7PCZ - chain A; structure by X-ray diffraction, 1.35 A resolution.

== Chain A ==
Name: Green fluorescent protein
Organism: Aequorea victoria
UniProt: P42212 (GFP_AEQVI); aligned to UniProt positions 1-238 over residues 1-238
Chain sequence (236 residues; row label = number of the first residue in the row; note: 2 numbers in that range are skipped by the numbering (no residue carries them; nothing is unmodelled there)):
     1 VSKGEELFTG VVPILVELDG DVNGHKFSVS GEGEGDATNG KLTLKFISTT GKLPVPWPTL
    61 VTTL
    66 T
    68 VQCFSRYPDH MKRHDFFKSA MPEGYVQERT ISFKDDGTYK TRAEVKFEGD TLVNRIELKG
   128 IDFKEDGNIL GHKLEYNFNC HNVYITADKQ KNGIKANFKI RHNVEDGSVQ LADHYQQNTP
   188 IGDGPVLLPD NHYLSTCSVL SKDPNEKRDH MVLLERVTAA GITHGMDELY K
Sequence notes: engineered mutation Val-1 (Met in P42212), Asn-39 (Tyr in P42212), Ser-48 (Cys in P42212), Leu-64 (Phe in P42212), Arg-80 (Gln in P42212), Ser-99 (Phe in P42212), Thr-105 (Asn in P42212), Phe-145 (Tyr in P42212), Cys-147 (Ser in P42212), Thr-153 (Met in P42212), Ala-163 (Val in P42212), Val-171 (Ile in P42212), Cys-204 (Gln in P42212), Val-206 (Ala in P42212), Arg-223 (Phe in P42212); chromophore (66, 66, 66)
Modified / non-standard residues: Thr-66 (chromophore; CRO)
Cystine bridges: Cys-147/Cys-204
Glycans and other covalent adducts: covalent link Leu-64/Thr-66; covalent link Thr-66/Val-68
Reported in the primary citation:
  - contacts within the chain: Glu-17/Ser-30
  - conformationally variable residues (side-chain flip): Glu-17
  - mutagenesis - N39Y, R223F: unchanged stability (from molecular simulation)

== In short ==
From the paper: N39Y and R223F leave stability unchanged; conformational variability at Glu-17.
Chain A is Green fluorescent protein (Aequorea victoria); the structure, Functional and structural
characterization of redox sensitive superfolder green fluorescent protein and variants, was determined by
X-ray diffraction together with 7PCA and 7PD0 from the same study.
